Entry 1HBO (X-ray diffraction, 1.78 A resolution); this record covers chains E and F of the 6 polymer chains in the assembly.

== Chain E ==
Protein: Methyl-coenzyme M reductase I beta subunit
Source organism: Methanothermobacter thermautotrophicus
UniProt: P11560 (MCRB_METTM); residues 2-443 here correspond to UniProt positions 1-442 (UniProt number = residue number - 1)
Sequence (442 residues; numbered 2 to 443; the number before each row is that of its first residue):
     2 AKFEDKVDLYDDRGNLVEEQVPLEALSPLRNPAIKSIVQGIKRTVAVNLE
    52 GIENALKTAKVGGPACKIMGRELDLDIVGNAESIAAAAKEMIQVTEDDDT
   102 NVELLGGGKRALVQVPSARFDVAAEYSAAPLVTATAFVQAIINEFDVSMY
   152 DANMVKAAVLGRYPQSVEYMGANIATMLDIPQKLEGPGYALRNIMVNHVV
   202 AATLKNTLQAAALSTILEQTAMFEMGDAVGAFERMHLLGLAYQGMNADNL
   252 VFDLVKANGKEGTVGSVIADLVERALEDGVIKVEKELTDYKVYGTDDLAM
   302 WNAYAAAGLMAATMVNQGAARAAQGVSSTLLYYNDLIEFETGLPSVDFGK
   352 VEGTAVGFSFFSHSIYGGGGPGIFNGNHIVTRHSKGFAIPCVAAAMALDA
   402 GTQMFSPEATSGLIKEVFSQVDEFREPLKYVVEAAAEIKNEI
Residues lining bound ligands:
  - 1-thioethanesulfonic acid (COM): Phe361, Ser365, Tyr367
  - factor 430 (F43): Phe361, Ser365, Ile366, Tyr367
  - Coenzyme B (TP7): Phe361, Phe362, Tyr367, Gly368, Gly369, His379, Ile380, Val381
Curated features (UniProtKB/Swiss-Prot):
  - binding site (coenzyme B): Gly370

== Chain F ==
Protein: Methyl-coenzyme M reductase I gamma subunit
Source organism: Methanothermobacter thermautotrophicus
UniProt: P11562 (MCRG_METTM); residues 2-249 here correspond to UniProt positions 1-248 (UniProt number = residue number - 1)
Sequence (248 residues; each row starts with the number of its first residue):
     2 AQYYPGTTKVAQNRRNFCNPEYELEKLREISDEDVVKILGHRAPGEEYPS
    52 VHPPLEEMDEPEDAIREMVEPIDGAKAGDRVRYIQFTDSMYFAPAQPYVR
   102 SRAYLCRYRGADAGTLSGRQIIETRERDLEKISKELLETEFFDPARSGVR
   152 GKSVHGHSLRLDEDGMMFDMLRRQIYNKDTGRVEMVKNQIGDELDEPVDL
   202 GEPLDEETLMEKTTIYRVDGEAYRDDVEAVEIMQRIHVLRSQGGFNLE
Unresolved in the structure: 249
Metal / ion sites: Mg2+ near Glu30 (its only coordinating residue here)
Residues lining bound ligands: factor 430 (F43): Leu117, Ser118, Gly119, Arg120, Lys153, Ser154, Val155, His156, Gly157, His158

== Chain E / chain F interface ==
Pairs across the interface (124; chain E residue first):
  Asp13(E) with Ala65(F)
  Arg14(E) with Asp64(F); Ala65(F); Glu68(F), salt bridge
  Leu205(E) with Pro62(F)
  Lys206(E) with Pro62(F); Asp64(F); Arg67(F), hydrogen bond (backbone-side chain)
  Asn207(E) with Glu63(F)
  Thr208(E) with Asp64(F), hydrogen bond; Ile66(F); Arg67(F)
  Leu209(E) with Ile66(F), hydrophobic
  Phe233(E) with Gly244(F); Gly245(F); Phe246(F); Leu248(F), hydrophobic
  Met236(E) with Leu248(F), hydrophobic
  Phe253(E) with Ala65(F), hydrophobic; Met69(F), hydrophobic
  Val256(E) with Met69(F), hydrophobic; Val70(F), hydrophobic
  Lys257(E) with Met69(F)
  Asn259(E) with Arg110(F)
  Gly260(E) with Met69(F); Val70(F); Glu71(F), hydrogen bond (backbone-backbone); Arg110(F), hydrogen bond (backbone-side chain)
  Lys261(E) with Glu68(F); Met69(F); Glu71(F); Arg110(F), hydrogen bond (backbone-side chain)
  Glu262(E) with Arg110(F)
  Gly263(E) with Arg110(F), hydrogen bond (backbone-side chain)
  Thr264(E) with Leu106(F); Cys107(F), hydrogen bond (side chain-backbone); Arg108(F); Tyr109(F)
  Val265(E) with Leu106(F), hydrogen bond (backbone-backbone)
  Gly266(E) with Leu106(F), hydrogen bond (backbone-backbone)
  Glu285(E) with Arg236(F), salt bridge
  Lys286(E) with Glu232(F), salt bridge
  Leu288(E) with Glu229(F); Glu232(F); Ile233(F), hydrophobic
  Thr289(E) with Thr8(F); Glu229(F), hydrogen bond (backbone-side chain)
  Tyr291(E) with Gln3(F); Tyr5(F); Pro6(F); Ile233(F), hydrophobic
  Lys292(E) with Gln3(F), hydrogen bond (backbone-side chain)
  Val293(E) with Ile233(F), hydrophobic; Arg236(F)
  Tyr294(E) with Gln3(F); Arg236(F), hydrogen bond (backbone-side chain)
  Leu299(E) with Leu248(F), hydrophobic
  Ala300(E) with Leu248(F), hydrophobic
  Met315(E) with Ile66(F), hydrophobic; Val70(F)
  Val316(E) with Val70(F)
  Asn317(E) with Gly111(F), hydrogen bond (side chain-backbone); Ala112(F), hydrogen bond (side chain-backbone)
  Gly319(E) with Val70(F)
  Ala320(E) with Val70(F); Glu71(F); Pro72(F); Ile73(F), hydrogen bond (backbone-backbone); Ala76(F); Arg110(F); Gly111(F)
  Ala321(E) with Ala76(F); Gly111(F); Arg126(F), hydrogen bond (backbone-side chain)
  Arg322(E) with Glu61(F), salt bridge; Arg67(F), hydrogen bond (side chain-backbone); Val70(F), hydrogen bond (side chain-backbone); Pro72(F); Arg126(F), hydrogen bond (backbone-side chain)
  Gln325(E) with Val82(F); Asp113(F), hydrogen bond; Glu124(F), hydrogen bond
  Gly326(E) with Asp113(F)
  Ser329(E) with Leu106(F); Asp113(F); Ala114(F), hydrogen bond (side chain-backbone)
  Tyr333(E) with Tyr99(F); Ser102(F); Leu106(F), hydrophobic; Ala114(F); Thr116(F), hydrogen bond
  Asp336(E) with Arg103(F), salt bridge
  Leu337(E) with Arg103(F)
  Glu339(E) with Ile237(F); Arg241(F), salt bridge
  Phe340(E) with Tyr4(F); Tyr5(F), hydrophobic; Arg103(F); Met234(F), hydrophobic; Ile237(F), hydrophobic
  Glu341(E) with Ala2(F); Gln3(F), hydrogen bond (backbone-side chain); Tyr4(F), hydrogen bond (side chain-backbone)
  Gly343(E) with Arg236(F), hydrogen bond (backbone-side chain); Ile237(F); Leu240(F)
  Leu344(E) with Ile237(F)
  Phe349(E) with Arg241(F); Gly244(F); Leu248(F), hydrophobic
  Gly350(E) with Arg241(F)
  Glu353(E) with Arg241(F), salt bridge
  His364(E) with Asp113(F), salt bridge; Glu124(F)
  Ala398(E) with Arg67(F), hydrogen bond (backbone-side chain)
  Leu399(E) with Ile66(F), hydrophobic; Arg67(F)
  Ala401(E) with His53(F); Leu56(F), hydrophobic; Met59(F)
  Gly402(E) with Val52(F); His53(F)
  Thr403(E) with Val52(F); Arg126(F)
Interface residues without a listed pair, chain E (66 interface residues in all): Asp290, Gly295, Gln318, Ala323, Ser328, Thr330, Pro345, Ser346, Asp400
Interface residues without a listed pair, chain F (53 interface residues in all): Asn247

== In short ==
Chain E and chain F form an interface of 66 and 53 residues respectively, with 27 hydrogen bonds and 8 salt
bridges. Polar pairs include Arg14(E)-Glu68(F), Glu285(E)-Arg236(F) and Lys286(E)-Glu232(F). Factor 430 is
bound between chain E and chain F.
Here chain E is Methyl-coenzyme M reductase I beta subunit and chain F is Methyl-coenzyme M reductase I gamma
subunit, both from Methanothermobacter thermautotrophicus. Entry 1HBO (Methyl-coenzyme M reductase
mcr-RED1-silent) was determined by X-ray diffraction together with 1HBM, 1HBN and 1HBU from the same study.
